Entry 9BK2 (X-ray diffraction, 1.85 A resolution); this record covers chains B and C of the 4 polymer chains in the assembly.

[Chain B (and C)]
Name: L-lactate dehydrogenase A chain
From: Homo sapiens
Notes: EC 1.1.1.27; chain C of this document is another copy of the same molecule, construct and numbering; everything in this record applies to it too
UniProt: P00338 (LDHA_HUMAN); residues 1-331 here correspond to UniProt positions 2-332 (UniProt number = residue number + 1)
Chain sequence (352 residues; row label = number of the first residue in the row; numbers below 1 keep their minus sign (Met-20 is residue -20)):
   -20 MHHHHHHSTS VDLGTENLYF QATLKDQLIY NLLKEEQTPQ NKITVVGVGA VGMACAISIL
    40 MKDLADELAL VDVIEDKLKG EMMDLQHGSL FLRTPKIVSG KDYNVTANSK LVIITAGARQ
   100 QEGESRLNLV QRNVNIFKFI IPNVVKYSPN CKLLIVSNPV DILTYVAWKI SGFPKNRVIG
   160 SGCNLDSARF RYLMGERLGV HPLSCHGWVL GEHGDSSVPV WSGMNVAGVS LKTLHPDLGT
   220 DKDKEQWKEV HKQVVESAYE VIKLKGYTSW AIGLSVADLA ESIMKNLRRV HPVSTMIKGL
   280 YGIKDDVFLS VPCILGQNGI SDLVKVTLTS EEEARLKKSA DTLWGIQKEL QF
Not modelled in the structure: -20 to -1, 14-16 (chain C: -20 to 0, 330-331)
Construct notes: initiating methionine (-20); expression tag (-19 to 0)
Residues lining bound ligands:
  - malonate ion (MLI), molecule 1: Val25, Val50, Asp51, Val52, Tyr82, Ala95, Ile115, Ile119
  - malonate ion (MLI), molecule 2: Val30, Arg105, Asn137, Leu164, Arg168, His192, Ala237, Thr247, Ile251
  - malonate ion (MLI), molecule 3: Arg170, Leu182, His185, Trp187, Val269
  - malonate ion (MLI), molecule 4: Leu182, Ser183, His185
Swiss-Prot annotation at these positions:
  - active site: His192 (Proton acceptor)
  - binding site (NAD(+)): Arg98, Asn137
  - binding site (substrate): Arg105, Asn137, Arg168, Thr247
  - modified residue: Ala1 (N-acetylalanine), Lys4 (N6-acetyllysine), Tyr9 (Phosphotyrosine), Lys13 (N6-acetyllysine), Thr17 (Phosphothreonine), Lys56 (N6-acetyllysine), Lys80 (N6-acetyllysine), Lys117 (N6-acetyllysine), Lys125 (N6-acetyllysine), Lys223 (N6-acetyllysine), Lys231 (N6-acetyllysine), Tyr238 (Phosphotyrosine), Lys242 (N6-acetyllysine), Thr308 (Phosphothreonine), Ser309 (Phosphoserine), Lys317 (N6-acetyllysine), Thr321 (Phosphothreonine)
  - cross-link: Lys56 (Glycyl lysine isopeptide (Lys-Gly) (interchain with G-Cter in SUMO2))

[Interface between chain B and chain C]
Pairs across the interface (35; chain B residue first):
  Gly178(B) - Arg267(C)  hydrogen bond (backbone-side chain)
  Gly178(B) - Ile293(C)
  Val179(B) - Arg267(C)
  Val179(B) - Val269(C)  hydrophobic
  Val179(B) - Ile293(C)  hydrophobic
  His180(B) - Leu266(C)
  His180(B) - Arg267(C)  hydrogen bond (backbone-backbone)
  Leu182(B) - Arg268(C)
  Ser183(B) - Arg268(C)
  Ser183(B) - Val269(C)  hydrogen bond (side chain-backbone)
  His185(B) - His185(C)
  Trp187(B) - Ala206(C)
  Trp187(B) - Gly207(C)
  Gly202(B) - Gly207(C)
  Ala206(B) - Trp187(C)
  Ala206(B) - Pro291(C)  hydrophobic
  Ala206(B) - Val303(C)  hydrophobic
  Gly207(B) - Gly202(C)
  Val208(B) - Val305(C)  hydrophobic
  Val208(B) - Thr306(C)
  Leu266(B) - His180(C)
  Arg267(B) - Gly178(C)  hydrogen bond (side chain-backbone)
  Arg267(B) - Val179(C)
  Arg267(B) - His180(C)  hydrogen bond (backbone-backbone)
  Arg268(B) - His180(C)
  Arg268(B) - Leu182(C)
  Arg268(B) - Ser183(C)
  Val269(B) - Val179(C)  hydrophobic
  Val269(B) - Ser183(C)  hydrogen bond (backbone-side chain)
  Pro291(B) - Ala206(C)  hydrophobic
  Ile293(B) - Gly178(C)
  Ile293(B) - Val179(C)  hydrophobic
  Val305(B) - Val208(C)  hydrophobic
  Thr306(B) - Val208(C)
  Thr306(B) - Leu213(C)
Interface residues without a listed pair, chain B (24 interface residues in all): Asn204, Val205, Leu213, Val303, Lys304
Interface residues without a listed pair, chain C (24 interface residues in all): Asn204, Val205, Lys304

[Overview]
The chain B/chain C interface involves 24 residues from each chain; the contacts include 6 hydrogen bonds.
Among the polar pairs are Gly178(B)-Arg267(C), Ser183(B)-Val269(C) and His180(B)-Arg267(C). Chain B binds 4
copies of malonate ion.
Chain B and chain C are both L-lactate dehydrogenase A chain (Homo sapiens); the structure, Crystal structure
of Lactate dehydrogenase in complex with
4-((4-(1-methyl-1H-imidazole-2-carbonyl)phenyl)amino)-4-oxo-2-(4-(trifluoromethyl)phenyl)butanoic acid
(S-enantiomer, monoclinic P form), was determined by X-ray diffraction, deposited together with 9BK3.
